8OSJ - chains G and J of the 12 polymer chains in the assembly; structure by electron microscopy, 6.20 A resolution (low resolution: residue-level contacts below are approximate; hydrogen-bond / salt-bridge calls are withheld).

# Chain G
Protein: Histone H2A type 1-B/E
Organism: Homo sapiens
UniProt: P04908 (H2A1B_HUMAN); residues 0-129 here correspond to UniProt positions 1-130 (UniProt number = residue number + 1)
Chain sequence (133 residues; each row starts with the number of its first residue; numbers below 1 keep their minus sign (Gly-3 is residue -3)):
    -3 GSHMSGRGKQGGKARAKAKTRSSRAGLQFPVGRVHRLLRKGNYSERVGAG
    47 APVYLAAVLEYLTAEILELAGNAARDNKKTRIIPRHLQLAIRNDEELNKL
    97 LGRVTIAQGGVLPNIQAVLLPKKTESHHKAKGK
Not modelled in the structure: -3 to 17, 118-129
Differences from the reference sequence: expression tag (-3 to -1)
Curated features (UniProtKB/Swiss-Prot):
  - modified residue: Ser1 (N-acetylserine), Arg3 (Citrulline), Lys5 (N6-(2-hydroxyisobutyryl)lysine), Lys9 (N6-(2-hydroxyisobutyryl)lysine), Lys13 (N6-(beta-hydroxybutyryl)lysine), Lys36 (N6-(2-hydroxyisobutyryl)lysine), Lys74 (N6-(2-hydroxyisobutyryl)lysine), Lys75 (N6-(2-hydroxyisobutyryl)lysine), Lys95 (N6-(2-hydroxyisobutyryl)lysine), Gln104 (N5-methylglutamine), Lys118 (N6-(2-hydroxyisobutyryl)lysine), Lys119 (N6-crotonyllysine), Thr120 (Phosphothreonine), Lys125 (N6-crotonyllysine)
  - cross-link (Glycyl lysine isopeptide (Lys-Gly)): Lys13 (interchain with G-Cter in ubiquitin), Lys15 (interchain with G-Cter in ubiquitin), Lys119 (interchain with G-Cter in ubiquitin)

# Chain J
Molecule: 153-nt DNA strand
Sequence (153 nucleotides; each row starts with the number of its first residue; numbers below 1 keep their minus sign (DA-2 is residue -2)):
    -2 ATCACAGGATGTATATATCTGACACGTGCCTGGAGACTAGGGAGTAATCC
    48 CCTTGGCGGTTAAAACGCGGGGGACAGCGCGTACGTGCGTTTAAGCGGTG
    98 CTAGAGCTGTCTACGACCAATTGAGCGGCCTGCAGCACGTGACCCTCCAG
   148 GAT
Not modelled in the structure: -2 to 14, 143-150

# Interface between chain G and chain J
Residue-residue contacts (5; chain G residue first):
  Arg20(G) with DG32(J)
  Gly28(G) with DG30(J)
  Arg29(G) with DG30(J)
  Arg32(G) with DG30(J)
  Arg77(G) with DA19(J)
Also at the interface, not in a pair above, chain G (6 interface residues in all): Arg42
Also at the interface, not in a pair above, chain J (8 interface residues in all): DC20, DG29, DA31, DG37, DG39

# Summary
The interface between chain G and chain J involves 6 residues on one side and 8 on the other.
Chain G is Histone H2A type 1-B/E (Homo sapiens) and chain J is a 153-nt DNA strand; the structure, Cryo-EM
structure of CLOCK-BMAL1 bound to a nucleosomal E-box at position SHL-6.2 (DNA conformation 1), was determined
by electron microscopy, deposited together with 8OSK, 8OSL, 8OTS and 8OTT.
